Entry 6T8B (electron microscopy, 3.65 A resolution); this record covers chains A and G of the 8 polymer chains in the assembly.

Chain A:
Protein: DNA translocase FtsK
Organism: Pseudomonas aeruginosa PAO1
Notes: fragment: Motor domain, residues 247-728
Reference sequence: Q9I0M3 (FTSK_PSEAE); residues 247-728 here = UniProt positions 247-728
Chain sequence (491 residues; row label = number of the first residue in the row):
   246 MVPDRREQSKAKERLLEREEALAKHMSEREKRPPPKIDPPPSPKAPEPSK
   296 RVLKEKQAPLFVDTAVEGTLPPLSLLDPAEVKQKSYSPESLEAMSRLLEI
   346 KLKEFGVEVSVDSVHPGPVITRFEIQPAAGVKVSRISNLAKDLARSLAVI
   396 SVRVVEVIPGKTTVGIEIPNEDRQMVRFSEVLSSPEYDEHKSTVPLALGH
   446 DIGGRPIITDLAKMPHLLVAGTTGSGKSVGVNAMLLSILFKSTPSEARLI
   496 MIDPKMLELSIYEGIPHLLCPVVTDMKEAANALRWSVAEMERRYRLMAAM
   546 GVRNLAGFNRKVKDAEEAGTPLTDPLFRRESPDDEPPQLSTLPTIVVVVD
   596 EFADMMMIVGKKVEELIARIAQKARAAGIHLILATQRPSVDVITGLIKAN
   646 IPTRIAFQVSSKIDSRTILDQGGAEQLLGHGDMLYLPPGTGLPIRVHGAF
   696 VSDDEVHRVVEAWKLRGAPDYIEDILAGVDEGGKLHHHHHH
Unresolved in the structure: 246-313, 571-581, 722-736
Differences from the reference sequence: initiating methionine (246); expression tag (729-736)
Ion coordination: Mg2+: Ser473 (together with ATP-gamma-S)
Residues lining bound ligands: ATP-gamma-S (AGS; phosphothiophosphoric acid-adenylate ester): Met420, Thr468, Gly469, Ser470, Gly471, Lys472, Ser473, Val474, Lys500, Glu503, Gln631, His675, Gly676, Gly693, Ala694, Phe695
UniProt features mapped onto this chain:
  - binding site (ATP): Gly469 to Val474, His675, Gly693, Ala694
From the paper describing this entry:
  - binding site for dsDNA substrate: Lys657, Arg661
  - binding site for dsDNA substrate (chain G): Lys377, Arg380, Arg632, Ser634, Val635, Gly640, Lys643
  - binding site for ATP-gamma-S: Arg620
  - catalytic residues: Arg620

Chain G:
Molecule: dsDNA substrate
Sequence (20 nucleotides; numbered 1 to 20; the number before each row is that of its first residue):
     1 ATATATATATATATATATAT

Interface between chain A and chain G:
Pairs across the interface (8):
  Lys377(A) - DT4(G)  salt bridge to the phosphate
  Arg632(A) - DT12(G)  salt bridge to the phosphate
  Ser634(A) - DA13(G)  phosphate contact
  Val635(A) - DA13(G)  hydrogen bond to the phosphate
  Val635(A) - DT14(G)  phosphate contact
  Gly640(A) - DT14(G)  phosphate contact
  Ile658(A) - DA11(G)  phosphate contact
  Ile658(A) - DT12(G)  sugar contact
Interface residues without a listed pair, chain A (8 interface residues in all): Lys643, Thr662

In short:
8 residues of chain A and 5 residues of chain G are in contact, with 1 hydrogen bond and 2 salt bridges. Polar
contacts include Val635(A)-DA13(G), Lys377(A)-DT4(G) and Arg632(A)-DT12(G). Bound to chain A: ATP-gamma-S. The
paper reports the catalytic residue Arg620(A); a binding site for dsDNA substrate (chain G) at Lys377(A),
Arg380(A) and Arg632(A) among others.
Chain A is DNA translocase FtsK (Pseudomonas aeruginosa PAO1) and chain G is dsDNA substrate; the structure,
FtsK motor domain with dsDNA, translocating state, was determined by electron microscopy together with 6T8G
and 6T8O from the same study.
